Entry 3BEF (X-ray diffraction, 2.20 A resolution); this record covers chains A and C of the 3 polymer chains in the assembly.

[Chain A]
Name: Prothrombin
Source organism: Homo sapiens
Notes: EC 3.4.21.5; fragment: thrombin light chain; engineered mutation(s): D102N
UniProt: P00734 (THRB_HUMAN); residues 1-14 here correspond to UniProt positions 336-349 (UniProt number = residue number + 335)
Chain sequence (46 residues; numbered 1 to 15 plus 31 insertion-coded residues; the number before each row is that of its first residue; a row labelled like 14A-14M holds insertion residues (14A, then the next letters in order)):
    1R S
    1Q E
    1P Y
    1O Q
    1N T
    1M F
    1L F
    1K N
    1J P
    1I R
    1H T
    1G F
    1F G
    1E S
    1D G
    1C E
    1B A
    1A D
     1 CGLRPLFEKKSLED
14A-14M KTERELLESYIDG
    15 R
Not modelled in the structure: 14M, 15
Construct notes: expression tag (1Q-1R)
UniProt features mapped onto this chain:
  - site: Arg15 (Cleavage)

[Chain C]
Name: Proteinase-activated receptor 1
Source organism: Homo sapiens
UniProt: P25116 (PAR1_HUMAN); residue numbers follow UniProt; this construct covers 49-57
Chain sequence (9 residues; row label = number of the first residue in the row):
    49 NDKYEPFWE
UniProt features mapped onto this chain:
  - site: Phe55, Trp56 (Cleavage)
  - mutagenesis: Phe55 to Trp56 (Abolishes cleavage by CTSG but not by thrombin)

[Chain A / chain C interface]
Pairs across the interface (6):
  Ser14I(A) - Lys51(C)  hydrogen bond (backbone-side chain)
  Tyr14J(A) - Tyr52(C)
  Tyr14J(A) - Glu53(C)
  Tyr14J(A) - Pro54(C)
  Ile14K(A) - Glu53(C)
  Asp14L(A) - Lys51(C)  hydrogen bond (backbone-side chain)
Other interface residues (no listed pair), chain C (5 interface residues in all): Asn49

[Overview]
Chain A and chain C form an interface of 4 and 5 residues respectively; the contacts include 2 hydrogen bonds.
Polar contacts include Asp14L(A)-Lys51(C) and Ser14I(A)-Lys51(C). UniProt lists 2 mutagenesis sites on chain
C.
Here chain A is Prothrombin and chain C is Proteinase-activated receptor 1, both from Homo sapiens. Entry 3BEF
(Crystal structure of thrombin bound to the extracellular fragment of PAR1) was determined by X-ray
diffraction (same publication as 3BEI).
